8RTD - chains O and T of the 34 polymer chains in the assembly; structure by electron microscopy, 4.33 A resolution (low resolution: residue-level contacts below are approximate; hydrogen-bond / salt-bridge calls are withheld).

Chain O (and T):
Name: Type IV secretion system protein virB4
Organism: Escherichia coli
Notes: chain T of this document is another copy of the same molecule, construct and numbering; everything in this record applies to it too
UniProtKB: A8R751 (A8R751_SALDU); residue numbers follow UniProt; this construct covers 1-823
Amino-acid sequence (823 residues; numbered 1 to 823; the number before each row is that of its first residue):
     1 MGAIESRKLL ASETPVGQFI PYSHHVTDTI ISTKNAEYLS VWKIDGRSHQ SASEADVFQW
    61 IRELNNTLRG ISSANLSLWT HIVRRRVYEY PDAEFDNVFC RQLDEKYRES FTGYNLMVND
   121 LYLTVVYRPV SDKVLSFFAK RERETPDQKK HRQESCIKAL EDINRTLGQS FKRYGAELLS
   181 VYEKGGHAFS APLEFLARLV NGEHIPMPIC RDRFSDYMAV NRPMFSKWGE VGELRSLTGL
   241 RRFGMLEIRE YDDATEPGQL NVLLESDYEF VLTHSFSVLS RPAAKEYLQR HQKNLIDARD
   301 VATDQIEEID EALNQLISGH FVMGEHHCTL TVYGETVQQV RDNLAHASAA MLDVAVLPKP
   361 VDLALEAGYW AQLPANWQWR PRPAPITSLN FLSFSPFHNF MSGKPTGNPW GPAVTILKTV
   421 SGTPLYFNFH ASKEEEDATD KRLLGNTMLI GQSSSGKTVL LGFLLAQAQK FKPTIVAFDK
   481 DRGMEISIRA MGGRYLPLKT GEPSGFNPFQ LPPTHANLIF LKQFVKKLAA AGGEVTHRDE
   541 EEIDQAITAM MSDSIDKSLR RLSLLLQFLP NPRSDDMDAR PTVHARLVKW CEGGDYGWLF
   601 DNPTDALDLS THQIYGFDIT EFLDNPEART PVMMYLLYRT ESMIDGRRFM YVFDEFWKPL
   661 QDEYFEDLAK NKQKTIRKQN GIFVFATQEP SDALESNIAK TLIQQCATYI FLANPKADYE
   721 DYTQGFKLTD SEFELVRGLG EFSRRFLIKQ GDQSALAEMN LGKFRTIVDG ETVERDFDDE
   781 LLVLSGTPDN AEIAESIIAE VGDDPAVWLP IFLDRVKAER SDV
Unresolved in the structure: 434-441, 569-582, 822-823 (chain T: 569-582, 823)

Chain O / chain T interface:
Residue-residue contacts (4):
  D252(O) - S318(T)
  D253(O) - S318(T)
  L352(O) - G70(T)
  S821(O) - A516(T)
Also at the interface, not in a pair above, chain O (6 interface residues in all): D353, E741
Also at the interface, not in a pair above, chain T (4 interface residues in all): K700

Summary:
Chain O and chain T form an interface of 6 and 4 residues respectively.
Chain O and chain T are both Type IV secretion system protein virB4 (Escherichia coli); the structure,
Stalk-Arches-IMC structure from the fully-assembled R388 type IV secretion system, was determined by electron
microscopy, deposited together with 8RT4, 8RT5, 8RT6, 8RT7, 8RT8, 8RT9, 8RTA and 8RTB.
